PDB entry 3HMB | X-ray diffraction, 2.70 A resolution | chain A

[Chain A]
Name: N-acetylmuramoyl-L-alanine amidase xlyA
From: Bacillus subtilis
Notes: EC 3.5.1.28
UniProt: P39800 (XLYA_BACSU); numbering as in UniProt (aligned over 1-154)
Sequence (157 residues; numbered -2 to 154; the number before each row is that of its first residue; numbers below 1 keep their minus sign (Gly-2 is residue -2)):
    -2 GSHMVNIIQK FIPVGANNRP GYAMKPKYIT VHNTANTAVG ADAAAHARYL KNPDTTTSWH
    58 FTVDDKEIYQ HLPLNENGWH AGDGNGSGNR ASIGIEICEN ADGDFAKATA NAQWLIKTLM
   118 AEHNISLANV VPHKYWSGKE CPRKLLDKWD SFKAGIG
Disordered / not traced: -2 to 0
Sequence notes: expression tag (-2 to 0); engineered mutation Lys7 (Asp in P39800), Lys22 (Thr in P39800), Lys24 (Leu in P39800), Lys63 (Thr in P39800), Lys145 (Thr in P39800)
Bound ions: Zn2+: His29, His130, Cys138
What the authors report for this chain:
  - catalytic residues: Glu96 (proposed by the authors, not directly observed)

[Overview]
His29, His130 and Cys138 form the Zn2+ site. The paper reports the catalytic residue Glu96.
Chain A is N-acetylmuramoyl-L-alanine amidase xlyA (Bacillus subtilis); the structure, Mutant endolysin from
Bacillus subtilis, was determined by X-ray diffraction together with 3RDR and 3HMC from the same study.
